1VSU - chains C and D of the 4 polymer chains in the assembly; structure by X-ray diffraction, 2.20 A resolution.

# Chain C (and D)
Protein: Glyceraldehyde-3-phosphate dehydrogenase
Source organism: Cryptosporidium parvum
Notes: EC 1.2.1.12; chain D of this document is another copy of the same molecule, construct and numbering; everything in this record applies to it too
UniProtKB: Q7YYQ9 (Q7YYQ9_CRYPV); numbering as in UniProt (aligned over 1-339)
Chain sequence (359 residues; row label = number of the first residue in the row; numbers below 1 keep their minus sign (Met-19 is residue -19)):
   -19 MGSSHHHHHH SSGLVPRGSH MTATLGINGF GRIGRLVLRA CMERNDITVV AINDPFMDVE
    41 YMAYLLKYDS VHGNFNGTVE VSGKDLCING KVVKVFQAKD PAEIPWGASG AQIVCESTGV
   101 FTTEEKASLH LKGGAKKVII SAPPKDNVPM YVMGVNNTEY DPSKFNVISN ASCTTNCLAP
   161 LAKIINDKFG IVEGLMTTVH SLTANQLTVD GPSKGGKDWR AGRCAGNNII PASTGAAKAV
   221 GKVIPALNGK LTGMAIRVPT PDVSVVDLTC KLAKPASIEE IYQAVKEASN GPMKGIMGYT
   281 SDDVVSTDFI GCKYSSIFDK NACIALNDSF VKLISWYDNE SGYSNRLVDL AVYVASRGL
Disordered / not traced: -19 to 1, 185-197
Sequence notes: expression tag (-19 to 0)
What the authors report for this chain:
  - mutagenesis - C153S (450 fold): decreased catalytic activity
  - catalytic residues: Cys153 (citing earlier work)

# Chain C / chain D interface
Residue-residue contacts (98; chain C residue first):
  Glu173(C) with Lys251(D), salt bridge; Leu306(D); Asn307(D), hydrogen bond; Phe310(D)
  Gly174(C) with Leu306(D); Phe310(D)
  Leu175(C) with Phe310(D), hydrophobic; Val311(D)
  Met176(C) with Lys312(D)
  Thr177(C) with Asp247(D), hydrogen bond; Lys312(D), hydrogen bond
  Val179(C) with Ile209(D), hydrophobic
  Trp199(C) with Asp283(D)
  Arg200(C) with Asp282(D); Asp283(D); Val284(D), hydrogen bond (side chain-backbone); Asp299(D), salt bridge; Asn301(D); Ala302(D)
  Arg203(C) with Val285(D); Thr287(D); Asp288(D), salt bridge
  Asn207(C) with Pro241(D); Thr287(D)
  Asn208(C) with Thr240(D); Val285(D); Ser286(D); Thr287(D), hydrogen bond
  Ile209(C) with Val179(D), hydrophobic; Val238(D), hydrophobic; Thr240(D); Val243(D); Val245(D), hydrophobic; Val285(D); Ser286(D), hydrogen bond (backbone-side chain); Trp316(D)
  Ile210(C) with Val285(D), hydrophobic
  Pro211(C) with Val284(D); Trp316(D), hydrophobic
  Gly229(C) with Leu306(D)
  Lys230(C) with Leu306(D)
  Leu231(C) with Leu306(D)
  Gly233(C) with Ile304(D)
  Met234(C) with Ala302(D); Ile304(D); Lys312(D); Ile314(D), hydrophobic
  Val238(C) with Ile209(D), hydrophobic; Val238(D), hydrophobic
  Pro239(C) with Pro239(D), hydrophobic; Thr240(D)
  Thr240(C) with Ile209(D); Pro239(D)
  Val243(C) with Ile209(D)
  Asp247(C) with Thr177(D), hydrogen bond
  Thr249(C) with Thr249(D), hydrogen bond; Phe310(D)
  Lys251(C) with Glu173(D), salt bridge; Lys251(D)
  Asp283(C) with Asp198(D); Trp199(D); Arg200(D)
  Val284(C) with Arg200(D), hydrogen bond (backbone-side chain); Pro211(D)
  Val285(C) with Arg203(D); Asn208(D); Ile209(D); Ile210(D), hydrophobic
  Ser286(C) with Asn208(D); Ile209(D), hydrogen bond (side chain-backbone)
  Thr287(C) with Arg203(D); Asn207(D); Asn208(D), hydrogen bond
  Asp288(C) with Arg203(D), salt bridge
  Asp299(C) with Arg200(D), salt bridge
  Asn301(C) with Arg200(D)
  Ala302(C) with Arg200(D); Met234(D)
  Ile304(C) with Gly233(D); Met234(D)
  Ala305(C) with Thr232(D)
  Leu306(C) with Glu173(D); Gly229(D); Lys230(D); Leu231(D); Thr232(D)
  Asn307(C) with Glu173(D), hydrogen bond
  Phe310(C) with Glu173(D); Gly174(D); Leu175(D), hydrophobic; Thr249(D)
  Val311(C) with Leu175(D)
  Lys312(C) with Leu175(D); Met176(D); Thr177(D), hydrogen bond
  Ile314(C) with Met234(D), hydrophobic
  Trp316(C) with Ile209(D); Pro211(D), hydrophobic
Other interface residues (no listed pair), chain C (49 interface residues in all): Thr232, Ile236, Pro241, Val245, Asp282
Other interface residues (no listed pair), chain D (50 interface residues in all): Ile236, Ala305

# Overview
The interface between chain C and chain D involves 49 residues on one side and 50 on the other; the contacts
include 13 hydrogen bonds and 6 salt bridges. Polar contacts include Glu173(C)-Lys251(D), Arg200(C)-Asp299(D)
and Arg203(C)-Asp288(D). From the paper: the catalytic residue Cys153(C); C153S of chain C reduces catalytic
activity.
Both chains are Glyceraldehyde-3-phosphate dehydrogenase (Cryptosporidium parvum). Entry 1VSU (Crystal
Structure of Apo-glyceraldehyde 3-phosphate dehydrogenase from Cryptosporidium parvum) was determined by X-ray
diffraction (same publication as 1VSV and 3CIF).
